PDB entry 3Q79 | X-ray diffraction, 2.51 A resolution | chains A and P of the 3 polymer chains in the assembly

Chain A:
Name: Farnesyltransferase alpha subunit
From: Cryptococcus neoformans
Amino-acid sequence (349 residues; row label = number of the first residue in the row; numbers below 1 keep their minus sign (Met-13 is residue -13)):
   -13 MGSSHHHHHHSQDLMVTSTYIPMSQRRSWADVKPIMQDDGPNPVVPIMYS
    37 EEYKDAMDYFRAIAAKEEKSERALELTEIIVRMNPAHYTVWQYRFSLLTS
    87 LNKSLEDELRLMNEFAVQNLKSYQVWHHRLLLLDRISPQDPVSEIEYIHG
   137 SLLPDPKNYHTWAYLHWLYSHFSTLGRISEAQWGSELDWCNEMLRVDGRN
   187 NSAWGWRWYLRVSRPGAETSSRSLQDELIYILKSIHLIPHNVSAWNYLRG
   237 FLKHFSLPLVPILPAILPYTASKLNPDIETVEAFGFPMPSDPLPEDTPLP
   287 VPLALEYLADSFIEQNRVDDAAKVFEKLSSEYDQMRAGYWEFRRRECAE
Disordered / not traced: -13 to 4, 258-271, 277-278, 335
Residues lining bound ligands: 3CX ((2S)-3-(cyclohexylamino)-2-hydroxypropane-1-sulfonic acid): Phe46, Arg47, Ala50, Ala51, Thr75

Chain P:
Name: isoprenylated product
Amino-acid sequence (11 residues; each row starts with the number of its first residue):
  1999 DDPTASACNIQ
Disordered / not traced: 1999-2000
Metal / ion sites: Zn2+: Cys2006 (shared with 3 residues of chain B)
Residues lining bound ligands: farnesyl (FAR): Ala2005, Cys2006, Asn2007, Ile2008

How chain A and chain P interact:
Pairs across the interface (6; chain A residue first):
  Tyr74(A) - Gln2009(P)
  Lys107(A) - Ala2005(P)
  Lys107(A) - Asn2007(P)  hydrogen bond (backbone-side chain)
  Tyr109(A) - Ile2008(P)
  Tyr109(A) - Gln2009(P)
  Gln110(A) - Gln2009(P)
Other interface residues (no listed pair), chain A (5 interface residues in all): Ser108

Overview:
5 residues of chain A and 4 residues of chain P are in contact, with 1 hydrogen bond. Its one hydrogen-bonded
contact is Lys107(A)-Asn2007(P). Bound to chain A: compound 3CX. Bound to chain P: farnesyl.
Here chain A is Farnesyltransferase alpha subunit (Cryptococcus neoformans) and chain P is isoprenylated
product. Entry 3Q79 (Cryptococcus neoformans protein farnesyltransferase in complex with farnesyl-DDPTASACNIQ
product) was determined by X-ray diffraction (same publication as 3Q73, 3Q75, 3Q78, 3Q7A, 3Q7F, 3SFX and
3SFY).
